PDB entry 5XU0 | X-ray diffraction, 2.95 A resolution | chains A and B of the 3 polymer chains in the assembly

== Chain A (and B) ==
Molecule: Membrane-fusion protein
Organism: Streptococcus pneumoniae
Notes: chain B of this document is another copy of the same molecule, construct and numbering; everything in this record applies to it too
Reference sequence: A0A0Y3EE53 (A0A0Y3EE53_STREE); numbering as in UniProt (aligned over 59-324)
Chain sequence (273 residues; each row starts with the number of its first residue):
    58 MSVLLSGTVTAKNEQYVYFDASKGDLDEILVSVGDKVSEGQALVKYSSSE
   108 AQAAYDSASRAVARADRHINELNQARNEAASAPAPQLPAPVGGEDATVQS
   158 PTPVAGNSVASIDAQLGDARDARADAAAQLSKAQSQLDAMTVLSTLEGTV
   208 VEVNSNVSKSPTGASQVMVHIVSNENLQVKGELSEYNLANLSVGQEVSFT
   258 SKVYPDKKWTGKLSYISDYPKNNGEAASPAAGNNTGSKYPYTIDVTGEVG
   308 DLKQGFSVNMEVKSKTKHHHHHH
Unresolved in the structure: 58-59, 142-163, 278-291, 323-330 (chain B: 58, 140-163, 280-289, 324-330)
Construct notes: expression tag (58, 325-330); engineered mutation Mse197 (Thr in A0A0Y3EE53), Mse317 (Ile in A0A0Y3EE53)
Modified / non-standard residues: Mse58, Mse197, Mse317 (selenomethionine); Mse225 (selenomethionine; parent Met)

== How chain A and chain B interact ==
Pairs across the interface - 52 pairs, chain A then chain B:
  Glu71(A) - Tyr276(B)
  Val90(A) - Tyr272(B)
  Glu107(A) - Lys189(B)
  Ser114(A) - Asp182(B)
  Arg117(A) - Asp178(B)
  Arg117(A) - Ala181(B)
  Arg117(A) - Asp182(B)  salt bridge
  Arg121(A) - Asp175(B)
  Arg121(A) - Asp178(B)  salt bridge
  Arg124(A) - Gly174(B)  hydrogen bond (side chain-backbone)
  Arg124(A) - Asp175(B)  salt bridge
  Arg124(A) - Asp178(B)  salt bridge
  His125(A) - Asp175(B)  salt bridge
  Glu128(A) - Ala171(B)
  Val208(A) - Tyr276(B)  hydrophobic
  Asn213(A) - Glu71(B)
  Asn213(A) - Gln72(B)
  Asn213(A) - Tyr73(B)  hydrogen bond (side chain-backbone)
  Asn213(A) - Tyr75(B)  hydrogen bond (backbone-side chain)
  Val214(A) - Tyr75(B)
  Ser215(A) - Tyr75(B)
  Ser215(A) - Ser222(B)  hydrogen bond
  Lys216(A) - Asp77(B)  salt bridge
  Lys216(A) - Ser79(B)  hydrogen bond
  Ser217(A) - Ala221(B)
  Ser217(A) - Ser222(B)
  Pro218(A) - Gly220(B)
  Thr219(A) - Ala221(B)
  Thr219(A) - Ser222(B)  hydrogen bond
  His227(A) - Tyr276(B)
  Val229(A) - Tyr276(B)  hydrophobic
  Asn231(A) - Asp275(B)
  Lys259(A) - Glu242(B)
  Lys259(A) - Tyr243(B)
  Lys259(A) - Thr292(B)
  Lys259(A) - Gly293(B)
  Val260(A) - Glu242(B)
  Val260(A) - Tyr243(B)  hydrophobic
  Tyr261(A) - Ala246(B)
  Lys310(A) - Leu245(B)
  Lys310(A) - Asp275(B)  salt bridge
  Gln311(A) - Asp275(B)
  Gln311(A) - Tyr276(B)
  Gln311(A) - Pro277(B)
  Gln311(A) - Tyr296(B)  hydrogen bond (backbone-side chain)
  Gly312(A) - Glu242(B)
  Gly312(A) - Pro277(B)
  Gly312(A) - Ser294(B)  hydrogen bond (backbone-side chain)
  Gly312(A) - Tyr296(B)
  Phe313(A) - Glu242(B)
  Phe313(A) - Tyr296(B)  hydrogen bond (backbone-side chain)
  Ser314(A) - Glu242(B)  hydrogen bond
Other interface residues (no listed pair), chain A (32 interface residues in all): Tyr73, Asp82, Ala110, Gln223
Other interface residues (no listed pair), chain B (30 interface residues in all): Ala185, Pro218

== Summary ==
The interface between chain A and chain B involves 32 residues on one side and 30 on the other; the contacts
include 10 hydrogen bonds and 7 salt bridges. Polar contacts include Arg117(A)-Asp182(B), Arg121(A)-Asp178(B)
and Arg124(A)-Asp175(B).
Chain A and chain B are both Membrane-fusion protein (Streptococcus pneumoniae); the structure, Structure of
the membrane fusion protein Spr0693 from Streptococcus pneumoniae R6, was determined by X-ray diffraction
together with 5XU1 from the same study.
